6MUR - chains D and F of the 8 polymer chains in the assembly; structure by electron microscopy, 3.10 A resolution.

Chain D:
Protein: Uncharacterized protein Csm3
Organism: Thermococcus onnurineus
UniProt: B6YWC0 (B6YWC0_THEON); residue numbers follow UniProt; this construct covers 1-290
Amino-acid sequence (291 residues; row label = number of the first residue in the row; numbering starts at 0):
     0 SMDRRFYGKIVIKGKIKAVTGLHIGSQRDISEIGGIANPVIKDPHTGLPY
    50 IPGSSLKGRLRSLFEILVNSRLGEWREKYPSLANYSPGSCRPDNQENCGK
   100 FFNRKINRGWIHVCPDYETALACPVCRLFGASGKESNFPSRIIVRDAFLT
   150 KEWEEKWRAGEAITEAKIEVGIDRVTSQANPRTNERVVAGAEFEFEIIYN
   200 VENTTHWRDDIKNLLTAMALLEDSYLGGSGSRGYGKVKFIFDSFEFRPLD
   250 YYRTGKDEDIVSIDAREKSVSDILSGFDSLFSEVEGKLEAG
Disordered / not traced: 0, 288-290
Differences from the reference sequence: expression tag (0); engineered mutation Ala36 (Asp in B6YWC0)
Bound ions: Zn2+: His111, Cys113, Cys122, Cys125
Reported in the primary citation:
  - binding site for the 38-nt RNA strand: Ser53, Lys56, Arg58, Arg60, Ile167, Ile171, Arg173, Arg181, Gly226, Gly227, Arg231
  - mutagenesis - K56A/R60A: decreased catalytic activity with the 40-nt RNA strand
  - mutagenesis - H22A, K41A, R181A, G226A/G227A: unchanged catalytic activity with the 40-nt RNA strand
  - mutagenesis - D36A: abolished catalytic activity with the 40-nt RNA strand

Chain F:
Protein: Uncharacterized protein
Organism: Thermococcus onnurineus (strain NA1)
UniProt: B6YWC2 (B6YWC2_THEON); numbering as in UniProt (aligned over 1-397)
Amino-acid sequence (403 residues; each row starts with the number of its first residue):
     1 MTERTLKVLSPLHIGTGNELTPVDIYPRENIIHVLDTERLVNDLMNLGVE
    51 LNEILALLKNPPGDAYIWKGYIEEFHLDPSDYSIYTLKIHGKIGRKSMQI
   101 KEFIKLNGRPYIPGSSLKGAIRTAVLYKALKECGDARAVMRVVSKVNGDV
   151 ARDIGRSEDVLDYYMSFLSRARIDRKRADDLLEAIVFGMEPDRRSKIRYE
   201 PKRDPMKALIVRDSKPVGRKHLAVYHVEVIGNPQPIPIWVEAIEPGAATD
   251 VEIHVDTEALRLNADYFNGLLWECLKERGEPGEVFEDFLWEAVDEFYTAV
   301 MKYETIEVQKFGRYTSQVRSFYASLEDHSGHVLRLGWGSGWLAMTIGLLL
   351 VEKGYKWENVRKKLGLGKKPGGSGFSREFPKTRRLADGMPMGWVVLEHHH
   401 HHH
Disordered / not traced: 49, 63-64, 92-94, 134, 157-158, 170-174, 312-315, 370-371, 398-403
Differences from the reference sequence: expression tag (398-403)
Reported in the primary citation:
  - binding site for the 38-nt RNA strand: Lys118, Arg122

How chain D and chain F interact:
Residue-residue contacts (49):
  Thr19(D) with Asp213(F)
  Ile65(D) with Glu258(F); Leu262(F), hydrophobic
  Asn68(D) with Leu262(F)
  Ser69(D) with Glu258(F), hydrogen bond
  Glu164(D) with Leu106(F)
  Lys166(D) with Pro113(F); Ser115(F), hydrogen bond
  Glu168(D) with Ser115(F)
  Ile171(D) with Met344(F), hydrophobic
  Asp172(D) with Lys176(F)
  Arg173(D) with Gly119(F), hydrogen bond (side chain-backbone); Arg122(F); Thr123(F); Leu126(F); Asp179(F); Met344(F); Thr345(F), hydrogen bond (backbone-side chain); Ile346(F)
  Val174(D) with Trp341(F); Thr345(F); Ile346(F), hydrophobic
  Thr175(D) with Lys176(F); Ala178(F)
  Ser176(D) with Trp341(F); Thr345(F)
  Gln177(D) with Lys176(F)
  Asn179(D) with Arg175(F)
  Arg185(D) with Tyr111(F); Asp213(F), salt bridge
  Ala188(D) with Leu106(F), hydrophobic
  Asp222(D) with Arg212(F), hydrogen bond (backbone-side chain); His254(F)
  Ser223(D) with Arg212(F), hydrogen bond (backbone-side chain)
  Tyr224(D) with Ile210(F), hydrophobic; Arg212(F)
  Gly229(D) with Ile210(F); Val211(F)
  Ser230(D) with Lys118(F); Leu209(F); Val211(F), hydrogen bond (backbone-backbone)
  Arg231(D) with Gly114(F); Ser115(F); Lys118(F); Val211(F)
  Gly232(D) with Val211(F), hydrogen bond (backbone-backbone); Arg212(F)
  Lys235(D) with Arg212(F); Glu252(F), salt bridge
Also at the interface, not in a pair above, chain D (28 interface residues in all): Phe101, Ile167, Val187
Also at the interface, not in a pair above, chain F (31 interface residues in all): Thr16, Ile104, Arg177, Lys207

Summary:
28 residues of chain D and 31 residues of chain F are in contact, with 8 hydrogen bonds and 2 salt bridges.
Among the polar pairs are Arg185(D)-Asp213(F), Lys235(D)-Glu252(F) and Ser69(D)-Glu258(F). From the paper: a
binding site for the 38-nt RNA strand at Ser53(D), Lys56(D) and Lys118(F) among others; K56A/R60A of chain D
reduce catalytic activity with the 40-nt RNA strand; 6 substitutions were tested in all.
Chain D is Uncharacterized protein Csm3 (Thermococcus onnurineus) and chain F is Uncharacterized protein
(Thermococcus onnurineus (strain NA1)); the structure, Cryo-EM structure of Csm-crRNA-target RNA ternary
complex in type III-A CRISPR-Cas system, was determined by electron microscopy together with 6MUA, 6MUU, 6MUS
and 6MUT from the same study.
